1XXI - chains C and D of the 5 polymer chains in the assembly; structure by X-ray diffraction, 4.10 A resolution (low resolution: residue-level contacts below are approximate; hydrogen-bond / salt-bridge calls are withheld).

# Chain C (and D)
Name: DNA polymerase III subunit gamma
Source organism: Escherichia coli
Notes: EC 2.7.7.7; chain D of this document is another copy of the same molecule, construct and numbering; everything in this record applies to it too
UniProtKB: P06710 (DPO3X_ECOLI); numbering as in UniProt (aligned over 1-368)
Sequence (368 residues; each row starts with the number of its first residue):
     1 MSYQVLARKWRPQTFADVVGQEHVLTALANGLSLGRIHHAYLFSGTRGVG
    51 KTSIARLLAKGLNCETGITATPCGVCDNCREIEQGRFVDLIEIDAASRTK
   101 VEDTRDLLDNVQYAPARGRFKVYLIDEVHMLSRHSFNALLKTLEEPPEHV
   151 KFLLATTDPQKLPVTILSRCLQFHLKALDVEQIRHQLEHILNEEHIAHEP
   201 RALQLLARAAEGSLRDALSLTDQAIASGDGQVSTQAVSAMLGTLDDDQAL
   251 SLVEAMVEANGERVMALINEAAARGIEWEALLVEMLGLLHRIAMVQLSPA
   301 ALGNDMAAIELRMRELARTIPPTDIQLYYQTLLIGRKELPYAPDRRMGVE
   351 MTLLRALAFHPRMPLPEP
Not modelled in the structure: 1-2 (chain D: 1-4)
Bound ions: Zn2+: C64, C73, C76, C79
UniProt features mapped onto this chain:
  - binding site (ATP): G45 to T52
  - binding site (Zn(2+)): C64, C73, C76, C79
  - mutagenesis: G118 (G118D: In dnaX2016(Ts); present in both isoforms, unable to grow at 42 degrees Celsius)

# Chain C / chain D interface
Contacting residue pairs - 79 pairs, chain C then chain D:
  V5(C) with S168(D); C170(D); L171(D)
  A7(C) with S168(D)
  R8(C) with E144(D); S168(D); R169(D)
  R11(C) with T165(D); R169(D)
  R47(C) with Q160(D)
  R56(C) with T165(D)
  Q84(C) with L140(D); E144(D)
  R86(C) with N137(D); A138(D); K141(D)
  I91(C) with R133(D)
  E92(C) with R133(D)
  A96(C) with K161(D)
  R98(C) with K161(D)
  K100(C) with R133(D); F136(D)
  L107(C) with R133(D)
  R215(C) with V164(D)
  S219(C) with Q172(D)
  Q223(C) with Q172(D); H174(D)
  I225(C) with R36(D)
  A226(C) with A27(D); N30(D); R36(D)
  S227(C) with T26(D); A27(D)
  D229(C) with N30(D); L34(D); R36(D)
  A239(C) with H23(D)
  M240(C) with H23(D); K176(D)
  L241(C) with K176(D)
  G242(C) with K176(D)
  G261(C) with L297(D)
  M265(C) with M294(D); L297(D)
  G275(C) with K176(D)
  E277(C) with K176(D)
  E338(C) with Q330(D)
  Y341(C) with L333(D); R336(D); K337(D)
  A342(C) with Y329(D); L333(D); R336(D)
  P343(C) with V283(D); Y329(D)
  D344(C) with D179(D); V180(D)
  R346(C) with D179(D)
  M347(C) with H290(D)
  E350(C) with H290(D); M294(D)
  M351(C) with A293(D); Q326(D); Y329(D)
  L354(C) with A293(D); M294(D); L297(D)
  R355(C) with Q326(D); Q330(D)
  F359(C) with T323(D); Q326(D)
  L365(C) with L297(D); P322(D)
  E367(C) with A317(D); R318(D); T319(D); I320(D); P321(D); P322(D)
Interface residues without a listed pair, chain C (57 interface residues in all): T52, E83, G85, S97, T99, L220, D222, G230, R274, W278, G348, L357, A358, P368
Interface residues without a listed pair, chain D (56 interface residues in all): E22, H38, H39, M130, L131, L143, L167, F173, R208, L286, G287, Q296

# Summary
57 residues of chain C and 56 residues of chain D are in contact. C64(C), C73(C), C76(C) and C79(C) coordinate
Zn2+. From UniProt: 8 ATP-binding residues, 4 Zn2+-binding residues and one mutagenesis site on chain C.
Both chains are DNA polymerase III subunit gamma (Escherichia coli). Entry 1XXI (ADP Bound E. coli Clamp
Loader Complex) was determined by X-ray diffraction (same publication as 1XXH).
